Entry 7L4D (X-ray diffraction, 1.60 A resolution); this record covers chains A and B.

# Chain A
Name: Tryptophan synthase alpha chain
Source organism: Salmonella typhimurium (strain LT2 / SGSC1412 / ATCC 700720)
Notes: EC 4.2.1.20
UniProt: P00929 (TRPA_SALTY); numbering as in UniProt (aligned over 1-268)
Sequence (268 residues; each row starts with the number of its first residue):
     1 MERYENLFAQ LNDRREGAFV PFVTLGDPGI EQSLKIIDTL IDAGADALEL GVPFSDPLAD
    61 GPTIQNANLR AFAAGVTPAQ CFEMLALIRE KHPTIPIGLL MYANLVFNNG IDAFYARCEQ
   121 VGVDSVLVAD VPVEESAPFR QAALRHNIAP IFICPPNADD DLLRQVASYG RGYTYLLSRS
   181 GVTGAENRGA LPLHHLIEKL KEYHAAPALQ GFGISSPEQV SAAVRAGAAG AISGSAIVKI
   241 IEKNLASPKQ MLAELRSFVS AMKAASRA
Disordered / not traced: 179-190
UniProt features mapped onto this chain:
  - active site (Proton acceptor): Glu49, Asp60
Metal / ion sites: Cs+: Ala167, Gly170, His204

# Chain B
Name: Tryptophan synthase beta chain
Source organism: Salmonella enterica subsp. enterica serovar Typhimurium
Notes: EC 4.2.1.20
UniProt: P0A2K1 (TRPB_SALTY); numbering as in UniProt (aligned over 1-397)
Sequence (397 residues; each row starts with the number of its first residue):
     1 MTTLLNPYFG EFGGMYVPQI LMPALNQLEE AFVSAQKDPE FQAQFADLLK NYAGRPTALT
    61 KCQNITAGTR TTLYLKREDL LHGGAHKTNQ VLGQALLAKR MGKSEIIAET GAGQHGVASA
   121 LASALLGLKC RIYMGAKDVE RQSPNVFRMR LMGAEVIPVH SGSATLKDAC NEALRDWSGS
   181 YETAHYMLGT AAGPHPYPTI VREFQRMIGE ETKAQILDKE GRLPDAVIAC VGGGSNAIGM
   241 FADFINDTSV GLIGVEPGGH GIETGEHGAP LKHGRVGIYF GMKAPMMQTA DGQIEESYSI
   301 SAGLDFPSVG PQHAYLNSIG RADYVSITDD EALEAFKTLC RHEGIIPALE SSHALAHALK
   361 MMREQPEKEQ LLVVNLSGRG DKDIFTVHDI LKARGEI
Disordered / not traced: 1
UniProt features mapped onto this chain:
  - modified residue: Lys87 (N6-(pyridoxal phosphate)lysine)
Glycans and other covalent adducts: pyridoxal phosphate (PLP) linked to Lys87
Metal / ion sites: Cs+ site 1: Thr66, Thr69, Thr71; Cs+ site 2: Val231, Gly232, Glu256, Gly268, Leu304, Phe306, Ser308
Residues lining bound ligands: pyridoxal phosphate (PLP): Ala85, His86, Gln114, Gly189, Thr190, Cys230, Val231, Gly232, Gly233, Gly234, Ser235, Asn236, Gly303, Leu304, Ala348, Glu350, Ser351, Ser377, Gly378

# Interface between chain A and chain B
Contacting residue pairs (63):
  Pro53(A) with Gln293(B), hydrogen bond (backbone-side chain)
  Phe54(A) with Gly292(B); Gln293(B)
  Ser55(A) with Lys167(B); Gln293(B), hydrogen bond (backbone-side chain); Ile294(B), hydrogen bond (side chain-backbone)
  Asp56(A) with Lys167(B), salt bridge; Asp168(B); Asn171(B), hydrogen bond; Tyr279(B), hydrogen bond; Ile294(B)
  Pro57(A) with Arg175(B), hydrogen bond (backbone-side chain)
  Leu58(A) with Pro18(B); Asn171(B); Leu174(B), hydrophobic; Arg175(B)
  Asp60(A) with Arg175(B), hydrogen bond (backbone-side chain)
  Gln65(A) with Ser161(B); Arg175(B)
  Leu69(A) with Gly162(B)
  Phe72(A) with Gln293(B)
  Thr77(A) with Asp291(B)
  Pro78(A) with Asp291(B); Gln293(B)
  Ala103(A) with Ile278(B), hydrophobic
  Asn104(A) with Gly277(B); Ile278(B), hydrogen bond (side chain-backbone); Gln288(B), hydrogen bond; Gly292(B), hydrogen bond (side chain-backbone); Ile294(B)
  Leu105(A) with Asp291(B); Gly292(B)
  Phe107(A) with Val276(B); Gly277(B); Ile278(B), hydrophobic; Lys283(B)
  Asn108(A) with Arg275(B), hydrogen bond; Gln288(B); Ala290(B), hydrogen bond (side chain-backbone); Asp291(B); Gly292(B)
  Ala129(A) with Pro18(B)
  Asp130(A) with Tyr16(B); Val17(B), hydrogen bond (backbone-backbone); Pro18(B)
  Pro132(A) with Met15(B); Val17(B); Gln19(B); Met22(B), hydrophobic
  Val133(A) with Gln19(B), hydrogen bond (backbone-side chain)
  Glu134(A) with Gln19(B), hydrogen bond; Met22(B)
  Glu135(A) with Tyr8(B), hydrogen bond; Gly14(B); Met15(B), hydrogen bond (side chain-backbone); Tyr16(B), hydrogen bond
  Pro155(A) with Gln19(B); Ile20(B), hydrophobic
  Pro156(A) with Ile20(B)
  Asn157(A) with Ile20(B), hydrogen bond (side chain-backbone); Pro23(B); Tyr181(B), hydrogen bond
  Leu162(A) with Gln19(B)
Interface residues without a listed pair, chain A (31 interface residues in all): Ala59, Val131, Phe139, Ile153
Interface residues without a listed pair, chain B (33 interface residues in all): Thr2, Glu172, Thr289

# Summary
Chain A and chain B form an interface of 31 and 33 residues respectively, with 20 hydrogen bonds and 1 salt
bridge. Polar pairs include Asp56(A)-Lys167(B), Pro53(A)-Gln293(B) and Ser55(A)-Gln293(B). Pyridoxal phosphate
is covalently linked to Lys87(B).
Here chain A is Tryptophan synthase alpha chain (Salmonella typhimurium (strain LT2 / SGSC1412 / ATCC 700720))
and chain B is Tryptophan synthase beta chain (Salmonella enterica subsp. enterica serovar Typhimurium). Entry
7L4D (The internal aldimine form of the wild-type Salmonella typhimurium Tryptophan Synthase with cesium ion
at the ...) was determined by X-ray diffraction.
